PDB entry 7WBE | X-ray diffraction, 1.90 A resolution | chain A

== Chain A ==
Name: Lysozyme C
Source organism: Gallus gallus
Notes: EC 3.2.1.17
Reference sequence: P00698 (LYSC_CHICK); residue numbers follow UniProt; this construct covers 19-147
Amino-acid sequence (129 residues; each row starts with the number of its first residue):
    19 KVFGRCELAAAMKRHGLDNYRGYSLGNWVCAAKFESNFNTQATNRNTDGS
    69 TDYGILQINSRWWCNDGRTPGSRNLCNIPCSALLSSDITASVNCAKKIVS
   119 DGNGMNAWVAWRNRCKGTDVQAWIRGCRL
Cystine bridges: Cys-24/Cys-145, Cys-48/Cys-133, Cys-82/Cys-98, Cys-94/Cys-112

== Summary ==
Chain A is Lysozyme C (Gallus gallus); the structure, Crystal structure of lysozyme (multilcrystal
diffraction, CrystFEL/MOSFLM), was determined by X-ray diffraction together with 7WBD and 7WBF from the same
study.
